Entry 1KW9 (X-ray diffraction, 1.95 A resolution); this record covers chain B.

== Chain B ==
Protein: 2,3-Dihydroxybiphenyl dioxygenase
Organism: Pseudomonas sp
Notes: EC 1.13.11.39
Reference sequence: P17297 (BPHC_PSES1); residue numbers follow UniProt; this construct covers 1-292
Amino-acid sequence (292 residues; each row starts with the number of its first residue):
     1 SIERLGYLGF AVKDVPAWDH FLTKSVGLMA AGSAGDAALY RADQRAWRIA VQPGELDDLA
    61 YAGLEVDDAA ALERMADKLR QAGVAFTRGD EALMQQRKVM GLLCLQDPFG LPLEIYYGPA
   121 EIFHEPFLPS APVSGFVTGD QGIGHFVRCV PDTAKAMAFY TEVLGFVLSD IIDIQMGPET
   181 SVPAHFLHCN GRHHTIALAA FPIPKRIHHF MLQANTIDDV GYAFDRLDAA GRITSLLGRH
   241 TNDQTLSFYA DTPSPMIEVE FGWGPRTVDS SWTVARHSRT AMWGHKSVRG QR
Disordered / not traced: 289-292
Metal / ion sites: Fe2+: H145, H209, E260 (together with biphenyl-2,3-diol)
Residues lining bound ligands: biphenyl-2,3-diol (BPY): H145, V147, I172, I174, F186, H194, F201, H208, H209, H240, N242, D243, Y249, E260, T280

== Overview ==
Bound to chain B: biphenyl-2,3-diol. H145, H209 and E260 form the Fe2+ site.
Chain B is 2,3-Dihydroxybiphenyl dioxygenase (Pseudomonas sp); the structure, Crystal structure of
2,3-dihydroxybiphenyl dioxygenase (BphC) in complex with 2,3-dihydroxybiphenyl at 2.0A resolution, was
determined by X-ray diffraction (same publication as 1KW8, 1KWB, 1KWC, 1KW3 and 1KW6).
